Entry 1P3I (X-ray diffraction, 2.30 A resolution); this record covers chains J and E of the 10 polymer chains in the assembly.

# Chain J
Molecule: Palindromic 146bp Human Alpha-Satellite DNA fragment
From: Homo sapiens
Sequence (146 nucleotides; each row starts with the number of its first residue):
   147 ATCAATATCC ACCTGCAGAT TCTACCAAAA GTGTATTTGG AAACTGCTCC ATCAAAAGGC
   207 ATGTTCAGCG GAATTCCGCT GAACATGCCT TTTGATGGAG CAGTTTCCAA ATACACTTTT
   267 GGTAGAATCT GCAGGTGGAT ATTGAT

# Chain E
Molecule: Histone H3
From: Xenopus laevis
Reference sequence: Q7ZT64 (Q7ZT64_9ZZZZ); residues 601-735 here correspond to UniProt positions 2-136 (UniProt number = residue number - 599)
Sequence (135 residues; numbered 601 to 735; the number before each row is that of its first residue):
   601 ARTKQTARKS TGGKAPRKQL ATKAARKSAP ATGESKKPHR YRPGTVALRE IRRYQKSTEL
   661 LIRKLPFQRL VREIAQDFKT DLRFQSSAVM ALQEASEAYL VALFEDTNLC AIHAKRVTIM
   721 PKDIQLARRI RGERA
Disordered / not traced: 601-631
Differences from the reference sequence: conflict Glu634 (Gly35 in Q7ZT64), Ser635 (Val36 in Q7ZT64), Ala702 (Gly103 in Q7ZT64)

# Interface between chain J and chain E
Pairs across the interface (25; chain J residue first):
  DC196(J) - Arg683(E)  sugar contact
  DC196(J) - Phe684(E)  sugar contact
  DC196(J) - Gln685(E)  phosphate contact
  DC196(J) - Ser686(E)  hydrogen bond to the phosphate
  DA197(J) - Arg672(E)  salt bridge to the phosphate
  DA197(J) - Arg683(E)  phosphate contact
  DA197(J) - Phe684(E)  hydrogen bond to the phosphate
  DA207(J) - Arg663(E)  phosphate contact
  DG214(J) - Pro643(E)  phosphate contact
  DC215(J) - Arg642(E)  salt bridge to the phosphate
  DC215(J) - Pro643(E)  sugar contact
  DG216(J) - Val717(E)  sugar contact
  DG216(J) - Thr718(E)  phosphate contact
  DG217(J) - Arg716(E)  phosphate contact
  DG217(J) - Val717(E)  hydrogen bond to the phosphate
  DG217(J) - Thr718(E)  hydrogen bond to the phosphate
  DA218(J) - Arg716(E)  phosphate contact
  DA218(J) - Met720(E)  phosphate contact
  DT289(J) - Tyr641(E)  phosphate contact
  DT289(J) - Thr645(E)  phosphate contact
  DG290(J) - Tyr641(E)  phosphate contact
  DG290(J) - Arg642(E)  hydrogen bond to the phosphate
  DG290(J) - Thr645(E)  hydrogen bond to the phosphate
  DA291(J) - Lys637(E)  salt bridge to the phosphate
  DT292(J) - Ser635(E)  phosphate contact
Interface residues without a listed pair, chain J (13 interface residues in all): DC206
Interface residues without a listed pair, chain E (19 interface residues in all): His639, Arg640, Lys715

# Summary
The interface between chain J and chain E involves 13 residues on one side and 19 on the other, with 6
hydrogen bonds and 3 salt bridges. Polar contacts include DC196(J)-Ser686(E), DA197(J)-Phe684(E) and
DG217(J)-Val717(E).
Here chain J is Palindromic 146bp Human Alpha-Satellite DNA fragment (Homo sapiens) and chain E is Histone H3
(Xenopus laevis). Entry 1P3I (Crystallographic Studies of Nucleosome Core Particles containing Histone 'Sin'
Mutants) was determined by X-ray diffraction, deposited together with 1P34, 1P3A, 1P3B, 1P3F, 1P3G, 1P3K and 4
further entries.
